PDB entry 1ZQH | X-ray diffraction, 3.10 A resolution | chains T and A of the 3 polymer chains in the assembly

Chain T:
Molecule: 8-nt DNA strand
Sequence (8 nucleotides; numbered 1 to 8; the number before each row is that of its first residue):
     1 CATTAGAA

Chain A:
Molecule: Protein (DNA polymerase beta (e.c.2.7.7.7))
From: Homo sapiens
Reference sequence: P06746 (DPOB_HUMAN); residues 2-335 here correspond to UniProt positions 1-334 (UniProt number = residue number - 1)
Sequence (335 residues; row label = number of the first residue in the row):
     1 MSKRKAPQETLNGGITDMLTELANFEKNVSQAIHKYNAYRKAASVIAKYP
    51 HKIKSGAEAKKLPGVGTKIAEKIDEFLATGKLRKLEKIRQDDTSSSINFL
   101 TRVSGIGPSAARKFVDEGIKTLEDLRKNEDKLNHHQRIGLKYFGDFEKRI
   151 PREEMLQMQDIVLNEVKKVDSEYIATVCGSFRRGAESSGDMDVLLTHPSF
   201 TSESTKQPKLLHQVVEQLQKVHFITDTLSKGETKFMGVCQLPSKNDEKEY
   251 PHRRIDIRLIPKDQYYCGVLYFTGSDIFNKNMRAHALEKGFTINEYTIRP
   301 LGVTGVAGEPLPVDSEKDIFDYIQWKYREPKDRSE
Disordered / not traced: 1-8
Curated features (UniProtKB/Swiss-Prot):
  - binding site (K(+)): Lys61
  - binding site (Na(+)): Lys61
Metal / ion sites: Na+ site 1 near Leu62 (its only coordinating residue here); Na+ site 2: Thr101 (shared with 1 residue of chain P)

How chain T and chain A interact:
Residue-residue contacts (12; chain T residue first):
  DA2(T) - Tyr296(A)  sugar contact
  DT3(T) - Thr233(A)  hydrogen bond to the phosphate
  DT3(T) - Lys234(A)  phosphate contact
  DT4(T) - Ser229(A)  hydrogen bond to the phosphate
  DT4(T) - Lys230(A)  phosphate contact
  DT4(T) - Gly231(A)  phosphate contact
  DT4(T) - Glu232(A)  hydrogen bond to the phosphate
  DT4(T) - Thr233(A)  hydrogen bond to the phosphate
  DT4(T) - Lys234(A)  hydrogen bond to the phosphate
  DA5(T) - Ser229(A)  phosphate contact
  DA5(T) - Lys230(A)  hydrogen bond to the phosphate
  DG6(T) - Asn133(A)  phosphate contact
Interface residues without a listed pair, chain T (6 interface residues in all): DC1
Interface residues without a listed pair, chain A (10 interface residues in all): His134, Glu295

In short:
Chain T and chain A form an interface of 6 and 10 residues respectively; the contacts include 6 hydrogen
bonds. Polar pairs include DT3(T)-Thr233(A), DT4(T)-Ser229(A) and DT4(T)-Glu232(A). From UniProt: K+-binding
residue Lys61(A) and Na+-binding residue Lys61(A) on chain A.
Here chain T is an 8-nt DNA strand and chain A is Protein (DNA polymerase beta (e.c.2.7.7.7)) (Homo sapiens).
Entry 1ZQH (DNA polymerase beta (pol B) (e.c.2.7.7.7) complexed with seven base pairs of DNA; soaked in the
...) was determined by X-ray diffraction (same publication as 1ZQA, 1ZQB, 1ZQC, 1ZQD, 1ZQE, 1ZQG and 28
further entries).
